7STE - chains B and A of the 5 polymer chains in the assembly; structure by electron microscopy, 2.73 A resolution.

[Chain B]
Molecule: Replication factor C subunit 4
Organism: Saccharomyces cerevisiae (strain ATCC 204508 / S288c)
Reference sequence: P40339 (RFC4_YEAST); numbering as in UniProt (aligned over 1-323)
Amino-acid sequence (323 residues; numbered 1 to 323; the number before each row is that of its first residue):
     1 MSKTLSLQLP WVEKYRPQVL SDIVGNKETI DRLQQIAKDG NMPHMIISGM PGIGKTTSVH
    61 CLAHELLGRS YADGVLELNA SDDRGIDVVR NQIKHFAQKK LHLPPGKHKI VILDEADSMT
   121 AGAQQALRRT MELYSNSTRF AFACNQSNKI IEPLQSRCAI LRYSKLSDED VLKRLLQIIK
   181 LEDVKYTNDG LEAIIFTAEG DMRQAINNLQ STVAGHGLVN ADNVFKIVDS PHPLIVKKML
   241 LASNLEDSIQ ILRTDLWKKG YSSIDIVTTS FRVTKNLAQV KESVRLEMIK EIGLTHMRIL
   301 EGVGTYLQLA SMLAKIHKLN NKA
Not modelled in the structure: 1-6, 322-323
Residues lining bound ligands:
  - ADP (adenosine-5'-diphosphate): Val12, Arg16, Pro17, Ile23, Val24, Pro51, Gly52, Ile53, Gly54, Lys55, Thr56, Thr57, Asp114, Leu166, Arg174, Met202, Arg203
  - ATP (adenosine-5'-triphosphate): Arg128, Arg129, Glu132
Reported in the primary citation:
  - binding site for ATP: Arg128

[Chain A]
Molecule: Checkpoint protein RAD24
Organism: Saccharomyces cerevisiae (strain ATCC 204508 / S288c)
Reference sequence: P32641 (RAD24_YEAST); numbering as in UniProt (aligned over 1-659)
Amino-acid sequence (696 residues; row label = number of the first residue in the row):
     1 MDSTNLNKRP LLQYSLSSLG SQITKWSSSR PTSPVRKARS TENDFLSKQD TSSILPSIND
    61 DGGEQWYEKF KPNCLEQVAI HKRKLKDVQE ALDAMFLPNA KHRILLLSGP SGCSKSTVIK
   121 ELSKILVPKY RQNSNGTSFR STPNEHKVTE FRGDCIVNDL PQMESFSEFL KGARYLVMSN
   181 LSLILIEDLP NVFHIDTRRR FQQLILQWLY SSEPLLPPLV ICITECEIPE NDNNYRKFGI
   241 DYTFSAETIM NKEILMHPRL KRIKFNPINS TLLKKHLKFI CVQNMKMLKE KNKWNKRQEV
   301 IDYIAQETGD IRSAITTLQF WATSSGSLPI STRESTISYF HAIGKVIHGS HSTNNDNEMI
   361 NNLFENSNNL LSKEDFKLGI LENYNTFNKG EFSISDASSI VDCLSECDNM NGLPESNEYG
   421 LREVRKTFRN ISKQGHNHGT VYFPREWKVR KLQNSFKVQA EDWLNVSLYK YNAVHSFRNI
   481 TLEFGYYAPL IRKCQSYKKK YILYYLKNLP SGSSGPKQTM DKFSDIMKVE NGIDVVDRIG
   541 GPIEALSVED GLAPLMDNDS NNCDHLEDQK KERDRRLRML IDQYERNVMM ANDDLEDEET
   601 SFNDDPIVDS DSDNSNNIGN ETFGRSDEDE SLCEILSQRQ PRKAPVISES LSDSDLEILG
   661 LNLEVLFQGP GGDYKDDDDK DYKDDDDKDY KDDDDK
Not modelled in the structure: 1-62, 135-143, 157-163, 230-238, 330-333, 504-520, 556-563, 585-696
Sequence notes: expression tag (660-696)
Bound ions: Mg2+: Glu187 (together with ATP)
Residues lining bound ligands: ATP (adenosine-5'-triphosphate): Tyr67, Phe70, Lys71, Pro72, Gln77, Val78, Ala79, Pro110, Ser111, Gly112, Cys113, Ser114, Lys115, Ser116, Thr117, Glu187, Thr224, His276, Ile311, Arg312, Ile315

[Chain B / chain A interface]
Contacting residue pairs - 64 pairs, chain B then chain A:
  Lys38(B) - Ser325(A)
  Asp39(B) - Ser324(A)
  Asp39(B) - Ser325(A)
  Asn41(B) - Thr323(A)
  Asp87(B) - Asn191(A)  hydrogen bond
  Asn91(B) - Ile156(A)
  Lys94(B) - Asp154(A)  hydrogen bond (side chain-backbone)
  Lys94(B) - Ile156(A)
  Gly106(B) - Gly63(A)
  His108(B) - Gly63(A)  hydrogen bond (side chain-backbone)
  Thr120(B) - Phe193(A)
  Thr120(B) - Asp241(A)
  Ala121(B) - Ile228(A)  hydrophobic
  Ala121(B) - Asp241(A)
  Gly122(B) - Phe193(A)
  Ala123(B) - Phe193(A)
  Gln124(B) - Ile228(A)
  Gln125(B) - Thr224(A)  hydrogen bond (side chain-backbone)
  Gln125(B) - Cys226(A)
  Gln125(B) - Phe244(A)
  Arg128(B) - Ser111(A)  hydrogen bond
  Arg128(B) - Thr224(A)
  Arg129(B) - Glu187(A)  salt bridge
  Glu132(B) - Arg312(A)  salt bridge
  Ser135(B) - Gln65(A)  hydrogen bond (backbone-side chain)
  Ser135(B) - Tyr67(A)  hydrogen bond
  Arg139(B) - Gly63(A)
  Arg139(B) - Gln65(A)
  Lys149(B) - Ile228(A)
  Ile151(B) - Cys226(A)  hydrophobic
  Ile151(B) - Ile228(A)  hydrophobic
  Pro153(B) - Ser111(A)
  Ser156(B) - Ser313(A)  hydrogen bond (backbone-side chain)
  Arg157(B) - Arg312(A)
  Arg157(B) - Ser313(A)
  Arg157(B) - Thr316(A)
  Lys165(B) - Asn368(A)
  Ser167(B) - Glu365(A)  hydrogen bond
  Phe271(B) - Glu415(A)
  Phe271(B) - Glu418(A)
  Lys275(B) - Asn357(A)
  Lys275(B) - Asn361(A)
  Leu277(B) - Asn357(A)
  Glu282(B) - Asn357(A)
  Glu282(B) - Arg422(A)  salt bridge
  Ser283(B) - Lys426(A)
  Arg285(B) - Asn357(A)
  Arg285(B) - Arg422(A)
  Leu286(B) - Tyr419(A)
  Leu286(B) - Arg422(A)
  Leu286(B) - Glu423(A)
  Ile289(B) - Glu415(A)
  Ile289(B) - Glu418(A)
  Ile289(B) - Arg422(A)
  Lys290(B) - Glu406(A)  salt bridge
  Lys290(B) - Tyr419(A)
  Gly293(B) - Met410(A)
  Gly293(B) - Leu413(A)
  Gly293(B) - Glu415(A)
  His296(B) - Glu415(A)  salt bridge
  Met297(B) - Asn409(A)
  Met297(B) - Met410(A)  hydrophobic
  Met297(B) - Leu413(A)
  Leu300(B) - Leu413(A)  hydrophobic
Also at the interface, not in a pair above, chain B (51 interface residues in all): Arg32, Gln35, Pro43, His44, Arg90, Met119, Tyr134, Asn136, Asn276, Glu287, Ile292, Leu294
Also at the interface, not in a pair above, chain A (46 interface residues in all): Glu68, Glu150, Arg152, Cys155, Glu227, Asp310, Phe320, Leu328, Asn355, Asp356, Asn411, Pro414

[In short]
Chain B and chain A form an interface of 51 and 46 residues respectively; the contacts include 9 hydrogen
bonds and 5 salt bridges. Among the polar pairs are Arg129(B)-Glu187(A), Glu132(B)-Arg312(A) and
Glu282(B)-Arg422(A). ATP is bound between chain B and chain A. Chain B binds ADP. From the paper: a binding
site for ATP at Arg128(B).
Chain B is Replication factor C subunit 4 and chain A is Checkpoint protein RAD24, both from Saccharomyces
cerevisiae (strain ATCC 204508 / S288c); the structure, Rad24-RFC ADP state, was determined by electron
microscopy (same publication as 7ST9 and 7STB).
